Entry 4FGP (X-ray diffraction, 1.73 A resolution); this record covers chain A.

Chain A:
Molecule: Periplasmic protein
From: Legionella pneumophila subsp. pneumophila
Reference sequence: Q5ZXA4 (Q5ZXA4_LEGPH); numbering as in UniProt (aligned over 52-244)
Chain sequence (193 residues; row label = number of the first residue in the row):
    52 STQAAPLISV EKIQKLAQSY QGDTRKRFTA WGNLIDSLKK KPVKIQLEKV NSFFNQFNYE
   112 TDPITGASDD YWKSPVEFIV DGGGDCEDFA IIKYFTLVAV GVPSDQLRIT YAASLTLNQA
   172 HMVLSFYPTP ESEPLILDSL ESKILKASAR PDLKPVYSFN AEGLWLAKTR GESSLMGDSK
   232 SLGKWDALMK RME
Disordered / not traced: 52-55, 221-223
Reported in the primary citation:
  - mutagenesis - D136A, E138A, D139A: decreased catalytic activity

Summary:
From the paper: D136A, E138A and D139A reduce catalytic activity.
Chain A is Periplasmic protein (Legionella pneumophila subsp. pneumophila); the structure, Legionella
pneumophila LapG (EGTA-treated), was determined by X-ray diffraction (same publication as 4FGO and 4FGQ).
